9DMB - chains A and C of the 12 polymer chains in the assembly; structure by electron microscopy, 4.27 A resolution (low resolution: residue-level contacts below are approximate; hydrogen-bond / salt-bridge calls are withheld).

[Chain A]
Name: RHA10.01 Light chain
From: Macaca mulatta
Chain sequence (219 residues; row label = number of the first residue in the row; a row labelled like 27A-27E holds insertion residues (27A, then the next letters in order)):
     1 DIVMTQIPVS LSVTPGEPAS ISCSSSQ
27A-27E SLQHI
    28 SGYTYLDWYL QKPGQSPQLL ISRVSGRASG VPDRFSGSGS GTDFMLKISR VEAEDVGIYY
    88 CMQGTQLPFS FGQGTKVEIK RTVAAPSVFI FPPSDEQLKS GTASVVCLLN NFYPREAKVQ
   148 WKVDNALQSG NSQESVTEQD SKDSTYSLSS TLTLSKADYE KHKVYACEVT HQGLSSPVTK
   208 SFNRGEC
Disordered / not traced: 108-214
Disulfides: Cys-23/Cys-88

[Chain C]
Name: RHA10.01 Heavy chain
From: Macaca mulatta
Chain sequence (243 residues; numbered 1 to 226 plus 17 insertion-coded residues; the number before each row is that of its first residue; a row labelled like 83A-83C holds insertion residues (83A, then the next letters in order)):
     1 QVQLQESGPG LLKPSETLSL TCAVSGVSIT SYPWSWIRQS PGKGLEWIGR IFTVGGHTDL
    61 NPSLKSRVTI ARDSSRNQVS LIL
83A-83C RSV
    84 TAADTALYYC ARVPFYWN
101A-101N NKSWYGGAYQWYAL
   102 DSWGQGVAVT VSSASTKGPS VFPLAPSSKS TSGGTAALGC LVKDYFPEPV TVSWNSGALT
   162 SGVHTFPAVL QSSGLYSLSS VVTVPSSSLG TQTYICNVNH KPSNTKVDKR VEPKSCDKGL
   222 EVLFQ
Disordered / not traced: 115-226
Disulfides: Cys-22/Cys-93

[Chain A / chain C interface]
Contacting residue pairs (24):
  Ile-27E(A) with Trp-101D(C)
  Ser-28(A) with Trp-101D(C)
  Tyr-30(A) with Trp-100(C)
  Tyr-32(A) with Trp-100(C); Tyr-101L(C)
  Tyr-36(A) with Leu-101N(C)
  Ser-43(A) with Trp-104(C); Gln-106(C)
  Pro-44(A) with Trp-104(C)
  Leu-46(A) with Leu-101N(C)
  Arg-50(A) with Tyr-101L(C)
  Ala-55(A) with Phe-98(C)
  Tyr-87(A) with Leu-45(C)
  Met-89(A) with Leu-101N(C)
  Leu-94(A) with Pro-62(C)
  Pro-95(A) with Trp-47(C)
  Phe-96(A) with Trp-47(C); Arg-50(C)
  Phe-98(A) with Ile-37(C); Leu-45(C); Trp-47(C); Leu-101N(C); Trp-104(C)
  Gly-99(A) with Gly-44(C)
Interface residues without a listed pair, chain A (21 interface residues in all): Gly-29, Asp-34, Gln-38, Ser-49
Interface residues without a listed pair, chain C (17 interface residues in all): Tyr-92, Ala-101M, Ser-103, Gly-105

[In short]
Chain A and chain C form an interface of 21 and 17 residues respectively.
Chain A is RHA10.01 Light chain and chain C is RHA10.01 Heavy chain, both from Macaca mulatta; the structure,
Rhesus RHA10.01 Fab in complex with HIV-1 Env BG505 DS-SOSIP trimer, was determined by electron microscopy.
